Entry 7YEM (X-ray diffraction, 2.60 A resolution); this record covers chains A and C of the 3 polymer chains in the assembly.

Chain A:
Protein: Deoxyribodipyrimidine photo-lyase
Source organism: Methanosarcina mazei
Notes: EC 4.1.99.3
UniProtKB: A0A0F8I5V2 (A0A0F8I5V2_METMZ); residues 3-462 here correspond to UniProt positions 1-460 (UniProt number = residue number - 2)
Sequence (482 residues; numbered -17 to 464; the number before each row is that of its first residue; numbers below 1 keep their minus sign (Met-17 is residue -17)):
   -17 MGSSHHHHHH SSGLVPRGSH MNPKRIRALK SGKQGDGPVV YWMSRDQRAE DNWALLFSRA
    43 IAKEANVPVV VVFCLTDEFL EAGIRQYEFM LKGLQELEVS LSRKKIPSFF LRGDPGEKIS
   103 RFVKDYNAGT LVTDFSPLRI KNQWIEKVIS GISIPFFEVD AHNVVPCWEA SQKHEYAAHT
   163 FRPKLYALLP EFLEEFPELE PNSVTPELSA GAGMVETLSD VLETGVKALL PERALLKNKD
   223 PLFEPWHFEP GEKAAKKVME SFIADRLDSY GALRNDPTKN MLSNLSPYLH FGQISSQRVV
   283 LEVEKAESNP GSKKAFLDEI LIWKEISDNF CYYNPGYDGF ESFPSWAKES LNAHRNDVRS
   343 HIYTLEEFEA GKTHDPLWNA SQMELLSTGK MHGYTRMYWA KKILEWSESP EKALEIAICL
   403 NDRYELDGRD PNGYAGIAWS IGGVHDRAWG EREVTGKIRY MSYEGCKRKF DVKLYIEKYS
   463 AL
Disordered / not traced: -17 to -3, 189-197, 463-464
Construct notes: initiating methionine (-17); expression tag (-16 to 2, 463-464); engineered mutation Thr377 (Met375 in A0A0F8I5V2)
Residues lining bound ligands: FAD (flavin-adenine dinucleotide): Tyr252, Leu264, Ser265, Asn266, Leu267, Ser268, Leu271, Phe298, Glu301, Ile302, Trp305, Lys306, Ser309, Lys372, Met373, Gly375, Arg378, Met379, Ala382, Asn403, Glu407, Asp409, Gly410, Asp412, Asn414, Gly415, Gly418, Ile419, Ser422
From the paper describing this entry:
  - conformationally variable residues (side-chain flip): Arg441
  - binding site for CPD photolesion containing DNA after repair: Trp431, Arg441
  - catalytic residues: Arg256 (proposed by the authors, not directly observed)

Chain C:
Molecule: CPD photolesion containing DNA after repair
Sequence (14 nucleotides; row label = number of the first residue in the row):
     1 ATCGGCTTCG CGCA
Disordered / not traced: 1, 14

Chain A / chain C interface:
Contacting residue pairs - 26 pairs, chain A then chain C:
  His161(A) with DC6(C), hydrogen bond to the base
  Arg256(A) with DT8(C), base contact
  Asn257(A) with DT8(C), base contact
  Asp300(A) with DT7(C), base contact
  Glu301(A) with DT7(C), base contact; DT8(C), base contact
  Trp305(A) with DT7(C), base contact; DT8(C), base contact
  Tyr376(A) with DC9(C), hydrogen bond to the phosphate
  Met379(A) with DT8(C), base contact
  Trp421(A) with DT8(C), phosphate contact
  Asp428(A) with DT8(C), phosphate contact
  Arg429(A) with DC6(C), base contact
  Trp431(A) with DT8(C), hydrogen bond to the phosphate; DC9(C), base contact
  Arg441(A) with DT8(C), phosphate contact; DC9(C), hydrogen bond to the base; DG10(C), sugar contact
  Tyr442(A) with DC9(C), phosphate contact; DG10(C), sugar contact
  Met443(A) with DC9(C), phosphate contact; DG10(C), phosphate contact
  Ser444(A) with DG10(C), hydrogen bond to the phosphate
  Gly447(A) with DG10(C), phosphate contact
  Lys451(A) with DC9(C), salt bridge to the phosphate; DG10(C), salt bridge to the phosphate
Also at the interface, not in a pair above, chain A (20 interface residues in all): Glu446, Cys448
Also at the interface, not in a pair above, chain C (6 interface residues in all): DC11

In short:
20 residues of chain A and 6 residues of chain C are in contact, with 5 hydrogen bonds and 2 salt bridges.
Among the polar pairs are His161(A)-DC6(C), Arg441(A)-DC9(C) and Tyr376(A)-DC9(C). Chain A binds
flavin-adenine dinucleotide. From the paper: the catalytic residue Arg256(A); a binding site for CPD
photolesion containing DNA after repair at Trp431(A) and Arg441(A).
Here chain A is Deoxyribodipyrimidine photo-lyase (Methanosarcina mazei) and chain C is CPD photolesion
containing DNA after repair. Entry 7YEM (TR-SFX MmCPDII-DNA complex: 200 us time-point collected in SACLA.
Includes 200 us, dark, and extrapolated structure ...) was determined by X-ray diffraction together with 7YC7,
7YCM, 7YCP, 7YCR, 7YD6, 7YD7 and 10 further entries from the same study.
